Entry 6NBQ (electron microscopy, 3.10 A resolution); this record covers chains F and D of the 17 polymer chains in the assembly.

# Chain F
Name: NADH dehydrogenase subunit 5
From: Thermosynechococcus elongatus (strain BP-1)
UniProt: Q8DKX9 (Q8DKX9_THEEB); numbering as in UniProt (aligned over 1-656)
Sequence (656 residues; each row starts with the number of its first residue):
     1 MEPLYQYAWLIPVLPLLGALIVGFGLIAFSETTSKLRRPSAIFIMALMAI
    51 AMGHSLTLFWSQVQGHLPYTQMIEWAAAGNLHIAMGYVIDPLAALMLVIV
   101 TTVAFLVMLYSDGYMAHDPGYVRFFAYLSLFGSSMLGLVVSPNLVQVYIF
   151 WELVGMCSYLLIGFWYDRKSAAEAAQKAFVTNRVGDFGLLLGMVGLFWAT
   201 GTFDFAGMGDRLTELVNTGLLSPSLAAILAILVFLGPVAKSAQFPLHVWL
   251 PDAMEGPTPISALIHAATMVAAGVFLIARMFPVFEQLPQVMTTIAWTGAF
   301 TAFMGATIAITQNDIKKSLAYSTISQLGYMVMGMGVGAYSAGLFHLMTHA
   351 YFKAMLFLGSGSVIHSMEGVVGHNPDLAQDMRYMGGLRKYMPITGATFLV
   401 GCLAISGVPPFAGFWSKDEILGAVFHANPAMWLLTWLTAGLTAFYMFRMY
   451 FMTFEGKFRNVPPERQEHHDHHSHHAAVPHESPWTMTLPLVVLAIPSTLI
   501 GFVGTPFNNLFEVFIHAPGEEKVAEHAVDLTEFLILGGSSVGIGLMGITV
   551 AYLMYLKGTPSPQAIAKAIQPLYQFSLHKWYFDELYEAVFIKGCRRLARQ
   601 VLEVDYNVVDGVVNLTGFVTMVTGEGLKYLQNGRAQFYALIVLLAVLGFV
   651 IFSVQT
Unresolved in the structure: 1-6, 517-583, 656

# Chain D
Name: NAD(P)H-quinone oxidoreductase chain 4 1
From: Thermosynechococcus elongatus (strain BP-1)
Notes: EC 1.6.5.-
UniProt: Q8DKY0 (NU4C1_THEEB); residues 1-529 here = UniProt positions 1-529
Sequence (529 residues; row label = number of the first residue in the row):
     1 MSTFPWLTTIILFPIVAALAIPFIPDPTGKGRPIRWYALAVGLIDFALIV
    51 YAFTNFYDLNTPGMQLWESYDWIPEIGLRWSVGADGLSMPLILLTGFITT
   101 LAILAAWPVTLKPRLFYFLMLAMYGGQIAVFAVQDMLVFFLAWELELIPV
   151 YLLLAIWGGHKRQYAATKFILYTAGSSLFILVAGLAMAFYGDTVSFDMQT
   201 LAAKDYALGFQLLVYAGFLVAYGVKLPIVPLHTWLPDAHGEATAPVHMLL
   251 AGILLKMGGYALIRMNVDMLPAAHAKFAPVLVILGVVNIIYAALTSYAQR
   301 NLKRKIAYSSISHIGFVLIGIASFTNLGMSGAVLQMVSHGLIGASLFFLV
   351 GATYDRTHTLILEEMGGVGQKMKKIFAMFTACSLASLALPGMSGFVAELM
   401 VFIGFATSDAYSLPFRVIVVFLAAVGVILTPIYLLSMLREIFYGPENKEL
   451 VEHEALVDAEPREVFIIACLLVPIIGIGLYPKLLTQIYDATTGQVIARAR
   501 EVLPTLAQQTEQPLGILPMVAPQLKANAQ
Unresolved in the structure: 1, 506-529

# How chain F and chain D interact
Contacting residue pairs - 85 pairs, chain F then chain D:
  Leu26(F) - Lys374(D)
  Ile27(F) - Lys374(D)  hydrogen bond (backbone-side chain)
  Ile27(F) - Ala377(D)  hydrophobic
  Ile27(F) - Val464(D)
  Ala28(F) - Lys374(D)
  Ser30(F) - Lys374(D)  hydrogen bond
  Glu74(F) - Tyr480(D)
  Trp75(F) - Val396(D)
  Trp75(F) - Gly478(D)
  Trp75(F) - Leu479(D)
  Trp75(F) - Pro481(D)
  Trp75(F) - Lys482(D)
  Ala76(F) - Met400(D)  hydrophobic
  Ala77(F) - Lys482(D)
  Ala77(F) - Thr485(D)
  Ala78(F) - Asn326(D)
  Ala78(F) - Leu327(D)
  Gly79(F) - Asn326(D)
  Leu81(F) - Thr325(D)
  Leu81(F) - Leu327(D)  hydrophobic
  Leu81(F) - Thr407(D)
  Val145(F) - Leu399(D)  hydrophobic
  Tyr148(F) - Pro390(D)
  Tyr148(F) - Phe395(D)  hydrophobic
  Ile149(F) - Pro390(D)
  Ile149(F) - Phe395(D)  hydrophobic
  Glu152(F) - Pro390(D)
  Leu153(F) - Leu389(D)  hydrophobic
  Leu153(F) - Pro390(D)
  Met156(F) - Leu384(D)  hydrophobic
  Met156(F) - Leu389(D)  hydrophobic
  Tyr159(F) - Leu438(D)
  Tyr159(F) - Tyr443(D)  hydrogen bond
  Gly163(F) - Tyr443(D)
  Tyr166(F) - Gly369(D)
  Tyr166(F) - Gln370(D)
  Tyr166(F) - Phe376(D)  hydrophobic
  Tyr166(F) - Tyr443(D)
  Tyr166(F) - Gly444(D)  hydrogen bond (backbone-backbone)
  Asp167(F) - Gln370(D)
  Asp167(F) - Pro445(D)
  Lys169(F) - Pro445(D)
  Ala172(F) - Arg439(D)
  Ala172(F) - Tyr443(D)  hydrophobic
  Glu173(F) - Arg439(D)
  Gln176(F) - Ile432(D)
  Gln176(F) - Leu435(D)
  Gln176(F) - Ser436(D)
  Gln176(F) - Arg439(D)  hydrogen bond
  Phe179(F) - Leu387(D)  hydrophobic
  Phe179(F) - Pro431(D)  hydrophobic
  Phe179(F) - Leu435(D)  hydrophobic
  Val180(F) - Ile432(D)  hydrophobic
  Arg183(F) - Leu387(D)  hydrogen bond (side chain-backbone)
  Arg183(F) - Val427(D)  hydrogen bond (side chain-backbone)
  Arg183(F) - Pro431(D)
  Val184(F) - Ile428(D)  hydrophobic
  Phe187(F) - Phe421(D)  hydrophobic
  Phe187(F) - Ala424(D)
  Phe187(F) - Ile428(D)  hydrophobic
  Leu190(F) - Phe402(D)  hydrophobic
  Leu190(F) - Ala424(D)  hydrophobic
  Leu190(F) - Val427(D)  hydrophobic
  Leu191(F) - Val420(D)
  Leu191(F) - Phe421(D)  hydrophobic
  Met193(F) - Leu399(D)  hydrophobic
  Val194(F) - Ile403(D)  hydrophobic
  Val194(F) - Val420(D)  hydrophobic
  Phe197(F) - Ile403(D)  hydrophobic
  Phe197(F) - Thr407(D)
  Trp198(F) - Ala406(D)
  Trp198(F) - Leu413(D)  hydrophobic
  Trp198(F) - Arg416(D)
  Phe203(F) - Ile403(D)  hydrophobic
  Ala598(F) - Leu294(D)
  Ala598(F) - Ala298(D)
  Arg599(F) - Ala298(D)
  Val601(F) - Tyr291(D)  hydrogen bond (backbone-side chain)
  Leu602(F) - Thr295(D)
  Asp605(F) - Tyr291(D)
  Tyr606(F) - Tyr291(D)  hydrogen bond (backbone-side chain)
  Val609(F) - Pro230(D)
  Asp610(F) - Lys168(D)  salt bridge
  Asp610(F) - Thr233(D)
  Val613(F) - Tyr172(D)
Interface residues without a listed pair, chain F (52 interface residues in all): Phe29, Arg168, Leu225, Cys594, Arg595, Leu597
Interface residues without a listed pair, chain D (56 interface residues in all): Tyr297, Met378, Ala388, Val425, Phe442

# Overview
The interface between chain F and chain D involves 52 residues on one side and 56 on the other; the contacts
include 9 hydrogen bonds and 1 salt bridge. Among the polar pairs are Asp610(F)-Lys168(D), Ile27(F)-Lys374(D)
and Ser30(F)-Lys374(D).
Chain F is NADH dehydrogenase subunit 5 and chain D is NAD(P)H-quinone oxidoreductase chain 4 1, both from
Thermosynechococcus elongatus (strain BP-1); the structure, T.elongatus NDH (data-set 1), was determined by
electron microscopy (same publication as 6NBX and 6NBY).
